PDB entry 1SMY | X-ray diffraction, 2.70 A resolution | chains D and F of the 6 polymer chains in the assembly

[Chain D]
Molecule: DNA-directed RNA polymerase beta' chain
From: Thermus thermophilus
Notes: EC 2.7.7.6
Reference sequence: Q8RQE8 (RPOC_THETH); residues 1-1524 here = UniProt positions 1-1524
Sequence (1524 residues; numbered 1 to 1524; the number before each row is that of its first residue):
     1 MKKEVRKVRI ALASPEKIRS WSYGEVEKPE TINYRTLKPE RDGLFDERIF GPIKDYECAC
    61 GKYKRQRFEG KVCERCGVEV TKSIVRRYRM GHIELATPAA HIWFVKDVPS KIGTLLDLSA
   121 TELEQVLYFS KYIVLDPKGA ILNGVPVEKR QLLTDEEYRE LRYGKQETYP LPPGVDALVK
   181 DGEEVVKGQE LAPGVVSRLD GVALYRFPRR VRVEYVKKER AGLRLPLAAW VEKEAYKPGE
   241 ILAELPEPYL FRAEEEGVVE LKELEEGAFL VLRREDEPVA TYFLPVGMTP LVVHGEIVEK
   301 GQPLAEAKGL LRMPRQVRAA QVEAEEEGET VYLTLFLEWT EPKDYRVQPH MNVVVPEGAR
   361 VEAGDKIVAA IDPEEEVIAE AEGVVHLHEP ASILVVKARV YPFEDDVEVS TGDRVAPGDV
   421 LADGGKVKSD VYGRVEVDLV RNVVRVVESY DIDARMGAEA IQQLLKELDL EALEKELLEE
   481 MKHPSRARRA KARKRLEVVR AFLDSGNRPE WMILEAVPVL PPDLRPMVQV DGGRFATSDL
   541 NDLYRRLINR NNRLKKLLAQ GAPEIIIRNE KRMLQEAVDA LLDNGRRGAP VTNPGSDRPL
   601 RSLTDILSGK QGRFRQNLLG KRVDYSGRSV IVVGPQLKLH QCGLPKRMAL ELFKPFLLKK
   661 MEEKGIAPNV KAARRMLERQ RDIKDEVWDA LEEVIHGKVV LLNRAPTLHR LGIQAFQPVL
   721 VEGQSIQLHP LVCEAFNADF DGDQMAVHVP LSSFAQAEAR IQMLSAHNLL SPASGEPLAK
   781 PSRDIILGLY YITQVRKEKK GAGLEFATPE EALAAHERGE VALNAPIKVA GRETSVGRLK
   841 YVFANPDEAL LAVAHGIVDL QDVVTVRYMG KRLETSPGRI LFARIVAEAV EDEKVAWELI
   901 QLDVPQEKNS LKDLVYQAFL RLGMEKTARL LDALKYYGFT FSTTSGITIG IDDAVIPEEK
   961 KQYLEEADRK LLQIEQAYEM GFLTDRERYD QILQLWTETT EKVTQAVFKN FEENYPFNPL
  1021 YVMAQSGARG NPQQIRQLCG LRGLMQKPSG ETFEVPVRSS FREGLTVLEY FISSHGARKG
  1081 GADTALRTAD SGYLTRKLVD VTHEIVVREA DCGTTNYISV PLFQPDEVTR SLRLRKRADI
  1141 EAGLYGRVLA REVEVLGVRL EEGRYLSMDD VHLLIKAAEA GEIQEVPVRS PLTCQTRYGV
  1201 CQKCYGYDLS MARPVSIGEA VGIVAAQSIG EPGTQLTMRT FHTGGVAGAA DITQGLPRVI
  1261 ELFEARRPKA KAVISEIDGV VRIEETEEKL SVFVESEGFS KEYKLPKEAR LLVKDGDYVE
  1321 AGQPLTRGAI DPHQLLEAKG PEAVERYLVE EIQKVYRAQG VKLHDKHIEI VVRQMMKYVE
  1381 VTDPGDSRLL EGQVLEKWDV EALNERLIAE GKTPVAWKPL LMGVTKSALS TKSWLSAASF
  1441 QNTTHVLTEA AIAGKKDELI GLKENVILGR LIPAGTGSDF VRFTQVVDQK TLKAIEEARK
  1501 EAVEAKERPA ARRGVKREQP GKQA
Disordered / not traced: 1, 252-363, 1506-1524
Ion coordination: Mg2+ site 1 near K7 (its only coordinating residue here); Mg2+ site 2: R35 (shared with 1 residue of chain M); Mg2+ site 3 near Y56 (its only coordinating residue here); Zn2+ site 1: C58, C60, C73, C76; Mg2+ site 4 near G70 (its only coordinating residue here); Mg2+ site 5 near Y88 (its only coordinating residue here); Mg2+ site 6: D107, R586; Mg2+ site 7: D117, L118; Mg2+ site 8 near N143 (its only coordinating residue here); Mg2+ site 9 near K149 (its only coordinating residue here); Mg2+ site 10 near R150 (its only coordinating residue here); Mg2+ site 11 near R209 (its only coordinating residue here); 60 more Mg2+ sites not listed; 1 more Zn2+ sites not listed

[Chain F]
Molecule: principal sigma factor
From: Thermus thermophilus
Sequence (423 residues; row label = number of the first residue in the row):
     1 MKKSKRKNAQ AQEAQETEVL VQEEAEELPE FPEGEPDPDL EDPDLALEDD LLDLPEEGEG
    61 LDLEEEEEDL PIPKISTSDP VRQYLHEIGQ VPLLTLEEEV ELARKVEEGM EAIKKLSEIT
   121 GLDPDLIREV VRAKILGSAR VRHIPGLKET LDPKTVEEID QKLKSLPKEH KRYLHIAREG
   181 EAARQHLIEA NLRLVVSIAK KYTGRGLSFL DLIQEGNQGL IRAVEKFEYK RRFKFSTYAT
   241 WWIRQAINRA IADQARTIRI PVHMVETINK LSRTARQLQQ ELGREPTYEE IAEAMGPGWD
   301 AKRVEETLKI AQEPVSLETP IGDEKDSFYG DFIPDEHLPS PVDAATQSLL SEELEKALSK
   361 LSEREAMVLK LRKGLIDGRE HTLEEVGAFF GVTRERIRQI ENKALRKLKY HESRTRKLRD
   421 FLD
Disordered / not traced: 1-73, 379-383
Ion coordination: Mg2+ site 1: P80 (shared with N569(D) of chain D); Mg2+ site 2: Q83 (shared with R572(D) of chain D); Mg2+ site 3 near R142 (its only coordinating residue here); Mg2+ site 4 near H143 (its only coordinating residue here); Mg2+ site 5 near K162 (its only coordinating residue here); Mg2+ site 6: E181, R184; Mg2+ site 7 near R184 (its only coordinating residue here); Mg2+ site 8 near E189 (its only coordinating residue here); Mg2+ site 9 near T203 (its only coordinating residue here); Mg2+ site 10 near R284 (its only coordinating residue here); Mg2+ site 11: P286, T287, I291; Mg2+ site 12 near L308 (its only coordinating residue here); 10 more Mg2+ sites not listed

[How chain D and chain F interact]
Contacting residue pairs (115):
  E30(D) - R259(F)  salt bridge
  T31(D) - T257(F)  hydrogen bond (side chain-backbone)
  T31(D) - I258(F)
  I32(D) - I258(F)
  Y34(D) - I258(F)
  Y34(D) - I260(F)  hydrophobic
  Y34(D) - P261(F)
  Y34(D) - M264(F)
  Y34(D) - I310(F)  hydrophobic
  I53(D) - H337(F)  hydrogen bond (backbone-side chain)
  K54(D) - H337(F)
  D55(D) - H337(F)  salt bridge
  G61(D) - I376(F)
  K64(D) - I376(F)
  R65(D) - G374(F)  hydrogen bond (side chain-backbone)
  K82(D) - P339(F)
  S83(D) - H337(F)  hydrogen bond
  I84(D) - L338(F)  hydrophobic
  Q125(D) - K74(F)
  S130(D) - D79(F)  hydrogen bond
  K131(D) - Q83(F)
  Y132(D) - D79(F)
  D155(D) - Q83(F)  hydrogen bond
  D155(D) - E87(F)
  E156(D) - H86(F)  salt bridge
  E156(D) - Q90(F)
  R159(D) - Q90(F)
  Y163(D) - H186(F)
  Y169(D) - E98(F)
  E214(D) - E101(F)
  Y215(D) - E97(F)
  Y215(D) - E101(F)
  V384(D) - R232(F)  hydrogen bond (backbone-side chain)
  V385(D) - E97(F)
  H386(D) - L96(F)
  L387(D) - E97(F)
  H388(D) - E97(F)
  A416(D) - K168(F)
  P417(D) - K168(F)
  D419(D) - K168(F)
  V420(D) - K164(F)
  A422(D) - R178(F)
  D423(D) - L174(F)
  D423(D) - H175(F)  salt bridge
  D423(D) - R178(F)
  G424(D) - I135(F)
  G424(D) - E179(F)
  G425(D) - I135(F)
  K426(D) - K134(F)
  V437(D) - H175(F)
  V437(D) - E179(F)
  L439(D) - R172(F)
  R455(D) - R140(F)
  E459(D) - I144(F)
  P526(D) - L317(F)  hydrophobic
  V530(D) - Y329(F)
  G533(D) - K309(F)
  G533(D) - Q312(F)
  R534(D) - Q312(F)
  R534(D) - V315(F)
  F535(D) - P314(F)
  F535(D) - V315(F)  hydrogen bond (backbone-backbone)
  A536(D) - V315(F)
  T537(D) - V315(F)  hydrogen bond (backbone-backbone)
  T537(D) - S316(F)
  T537(D) - L317(F)  hydrogen bond (backbone-backbone)
  S538(D) - L317(F)
  S538(D) - E318(F)
  D539(D) - S316(F)  hydrogen bond
  D539(D) - E318(F)  hydrogen bond (backbone-side chain)
  D542(D) - T257(F)  hydrogen bond
  R545(D) - Q254(F)
  R545(D) - R256(F)  hydrogen bond (side chain-backbone)
  R545(D) - T257(F)
  R546(D) - S208(F)  hydrogen bond
  R546(D) - D211(F)  salt bridge
  N549(D) - Q254(F)  hydrogen bond
  R550(D) - D211(F)  salt bridge
  R553(D) - D211(F)  hydrogen bond (side chain-backbone)
  R553(D) - Q214(F)
  R553(D) - E215(F)  salt bridge
  L557(D) - Q214(F)
  L557(D) - Q218(F)
  L558(D) - P145(F)  hydrophobic
  A559(D) - R132(F)
  Q560(D) - Q218(F)
  Q560(D) - I221(F)
  G561(D) - R132(F)
  P563(D) - I188(F)  hydrophobic
  I565(D) - Y84(F)  hydrophobic
  I565(D) - E189(F)
  I565(D) - L192(F)  hydrophobic
  I566(D) - L192(F)  hydrophobic
  I566(D) - Q214(F)  hydrogen bond (backbone-side chain)
  N569(D) - P80(F)
  E570(D) - Q214(F)  hydrogen bond
  R572(D) - S76(F)
  R572(D) - D79(F)  salt bridge
  R572(D) - P80(F)
  M573(D) - L210(F)  hydrophobic
  M573(D) - D211(F)
  M573(D) - Q214(F)
  R587(D) - K74(F)
  N593(D) - G206(F)  hydrogen bond (side chain-backbone)
  R601(D) - E318(F)  salt bridge
  R601(D) - F328(F)
  R613(D) - F328(F)
  Q616(D) - D326(F)  hydrogen bond (side chain-backbone)
  Q616(D) - S327(F)
  L619(D) - D326(F)
  R622(D) - D331(F)  salt bridge
  K671(D) - V342(F)
  K671(D) - T346(F)
  R674(D) - V342(F)
  R675(D) - D420(F)  salt bridge
Other interface residues (no listed pair), chain D (92 interface residues in all): N33, A96, L171, P390, M527, V528, L540, K556, A562, R598, G612, N669, V670
Other interface residues (no listed pair), chain F (78 interface residues in all): L94, D160, K171, R184, Q185, N217, E313, L349, L375, L422

[In short]
Chain D and chain F form an interface of 92 and 78 residues respectively, with 21 hydrogen bonds and 11 salt
bridges. Polar contacts include E30(D)-R259(F), D55(D)-H337(F) and E156(D)-H86(F). The Zn2+ site 1 is built by
C58(D), C60(D), C73(D) and C76(D).
Here chain D is DNA-directed RNA polymerase beta' chain and chain F is principal sigma factor, both from
Thermus thermophilus. Entry 1SMY (Structural basis for transcription regulation by alarmone ppGpp) was
determined by X-ray diffraction.
